6D65 - chains A and B; structure by X-ray diffraction, 2.35 A resolution.

# Chain A
Molecule: Maltose-binding periplasmic protein, Dual specificity protein phosphatase 1
Source organism: Escherichia coli (strain K12)
Notes: EC 3.1.3.16, 3.1.3.48
Reference sequence: chimeric construct of P0AEX9, P28562: residues 2-366 from P0AEX9 (MALE_ECOLI) positions 27-391 (UniProt number = residue number + 25); residues 372-514 from P28562 positions 172-314 (UniProt number = residue number - 200)
Sequence (520 residues; each row starts with the number of its first residue):
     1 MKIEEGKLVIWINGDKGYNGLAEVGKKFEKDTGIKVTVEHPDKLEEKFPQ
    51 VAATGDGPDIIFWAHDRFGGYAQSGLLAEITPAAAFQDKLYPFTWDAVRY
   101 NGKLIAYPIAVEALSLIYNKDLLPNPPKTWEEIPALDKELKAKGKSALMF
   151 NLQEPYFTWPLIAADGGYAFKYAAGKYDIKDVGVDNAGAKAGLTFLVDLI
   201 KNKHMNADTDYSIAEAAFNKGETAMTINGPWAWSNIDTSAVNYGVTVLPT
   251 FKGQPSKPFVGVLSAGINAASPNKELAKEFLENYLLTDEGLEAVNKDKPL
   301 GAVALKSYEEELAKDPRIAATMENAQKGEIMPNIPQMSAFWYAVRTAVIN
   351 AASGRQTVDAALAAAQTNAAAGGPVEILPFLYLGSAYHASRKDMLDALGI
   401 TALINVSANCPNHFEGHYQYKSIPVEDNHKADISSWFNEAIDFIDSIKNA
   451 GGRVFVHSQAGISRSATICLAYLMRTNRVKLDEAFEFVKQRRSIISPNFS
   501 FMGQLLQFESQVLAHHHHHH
Not modelled in the structure: 1, 513-520
Sequence notes: initiating methionine (1); engineered mutation A83 (Asp108 in P0AEX9), A84 (Lys109 in P0AEX9), A173 (Glu198 in P0AEX9), A174 (Asn199 in P0AEX9), A240 (Lys265 in P0AEX9), A360 (Glu385 in P0AEX9), A363 (Lys388 in P0AEX9), A364 (Asp389 in P0AEX9), S458 (Cys258 in P28562); linker (367-371); expression tag (515-520)

# Chain B
Molecule: Designed AR protein off7
Source organism: synthetic construct
Sequence (169 residues; numbered 1 to 169; the number before each row is that of its first residue):
     1 MRGSHHHHHHGSDLGRKLLEAARAGQDDEVRILMANGADVNAADNTGTTP
    51 LHLAAYSGHLEIVEVLLKHGADVDASDVFGYTPLHLAAYWGHLEIVEVLL
   101 KNGADVNAMDSDGMTPLHLAAKWGYLEIVEVLLKHGADVNAQDKFGKTAF
   151 DISIDNGNEDLAEILQKLN
Not modelled in the structure: 1-12, 168-169

# Interface between chain A and chain B
Contacting residue pairs (25; chain A residue first):
  D137(A) with W90(B)
  K138(A) with Y89(B), hydrogen bond (side chain-backbone); W90(B); W123(B); Y125(B), hydrogen bond
  K141(A) with Y56(B), hydrogen bond; W90(B)
  V197(A) with F79(B), hydrophobic
  K201(A) with F79(B); Y81(B); D112(B), salt bridge
  N202(A) with Y81(B), hydrogen bond; Y89(B); W90(B), hydrogen bond (backbone-side chain)
  K203(A) with T48(B); Y56(B), hydrogen bond (backbone-side chain)
  H204(A) with Y89(B), hydrogen bond; W90(B)
  N206(A) with R23(B)
  A351(A) with F79(B)
  A352(A) with F79(B)
  S353(A) with T46(B); V78(B)
  G354(A) with V78(B); F79(B)
Interface residues without a listed pair, chain A (15 interface residues in all): P134, A135
Interface residues without a listed pair, chain B (16 interface residues in all): N45, L53, D77, L86

# In short
Chain A and chain B form an interface of 15 and 16 residues respectively; the contacts include 7 hydrogen
bonds and 1 salt bridge. Polar contacts include K201(A)-D112(B), K138(A)-Y89(B) and K138(A)-Y125(B).
Chain A is Maltose-binding periplasmic protein, Dual specificity protein phosphatase 1 (Escherichia coli
(strain K12)) and chain B is Designed AR protein off7 (synthetic construct); the structure, Crystal structure
of the human dual specificity phosphatase 1 catalytic domain (C258S) as a maltose binding ..., was determined
by X-ray diffraction together with 6D66 and 6D67 from the same study.
